Entry 1HSH (X-ray diffraction, 1.90 A resolution); this record covers chains A and B.

# Chain A (and B)
Name: HIV-II protease
Source organism: Human immunodeficiency virus 2
Notes: EC 3.4.23.-; chain B of this document is another copy of the same molecule, construct and numbering; everything in this record applies to it too
UniProtKB: P04584 (POL_HV2RO); residues 1-99 here correspond to UniProt positions 86-184 (UniProt number = residue number + 85)
Sequence (99 residues; each row starts with the number of its first residue):
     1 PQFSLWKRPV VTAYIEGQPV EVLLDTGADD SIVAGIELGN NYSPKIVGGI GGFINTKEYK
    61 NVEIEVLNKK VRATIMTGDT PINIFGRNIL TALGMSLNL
Residues lining bound ligands: indinavir (MK1; N-[2(R)-hydroxy-1(S)-indanyl]-5-[(2(S)-tertiary butylaminocarbonyl)-4(3-pyridylmethyl)piperazino]-4(S)-hydroxy-2(R)-phenylmethylpentanamide): Arg-8, Asp-25, Gly-27, Ala-28, Asp-29, Asp-30, Ser-31, Ile-32, Val-47, Gly-48, Gly-49, Ile-50, Met-76, Pro-81, Ile-82, Ile-84

# Chain A / chain B interface
Residue-residue contacts (79; chain A residue first):
  Pro-1(A) / Leu-97(B)
  Pro-1(A) / Asn-98(B)
  Pro-1(A) / Leu-99(B)  hydrogen bond (backbone-backbone)
  Gln-2(A) / Ser-96(B)
  Gln-2(A) / Leu-97(B)
  Phe-3(A) / Ser-96(B)
  Phe-3(A) / Leu-97(B)  hydrogen bond (backbone-backbone)
  Leu-5(A) / Thr-26(B)
  Leu-5(A) / Arg-87(B)  hydrogen bond (backbone-side chain)
  Leu-5(A) / Leu-90(B)  hydrophobic
  Leu-5(A) / Thr-91(B)
  Leu-5(A) / Met-95(B)
  Trp-6(A) / Arg-87(B)  hydrogen bond (backbone-side chain)
  Trp-6(A) / Thr-91(B)
  Lys-7(A) / Arg-87(B)  hydrogen bond (backbone-side chain)
  Arg-8(A) / Asp-29(B)  salt bridge
  Arg-8(A) / Arg-87(B)
  Pro-9(A) / Thr-26(B)
  Leu-23(A) / Gly-27(B)
  Leu-24(A) / Thr-26(B)  hydrogen bond (backbone-side chain)
  Leu-24(A) / Leu-97(B)  hydrophobic
  Asp-25(A) / Asp-25(B)
  Asp-25(A) / Thr-26(B)
  Asp-25(A) / Gly-27(B)
  Thr-26(A) / Leu-5(B)
  Thr-26(A) / Pro-9(B)
  Thr-26(A) / Leu-24(B)  hydrogen bond (side chain-backbone)
  Thr-26(A) / Asp-25(B)
  Thr-26(A) / Thr-26(B)  hydrogen bond (side chain-backbone)
  Gly-27(A) / Leu-23(B)
  Gly-27(A) / Asp-25(B)  hydrogen bond (backbone-side chain)
  Asp-29(A) / Arg-8(B)  salt bridge
  Ile-32(A) / Ile-50(B)  hydrophobic
  Gly-49(A) / Ile-50(B)
  Ile-50(A) / Gly-49(B)
  Ile-50(A) / Ile-50(B)
  Ile-50(A) / Gly-51(B)  hydrogen bond (backbone-backbone)
  Ile-50(A) / Gly-52(B)  hydrogen bond (backbone-backbone)
  Ile-50(A) / Ile-54(B)  hydrophobic
  Ile-50(A) / Thr-80(B)
  Ile-50(A) / Pro-81(B)
  Gly-51(A) / Gly-51(B)
  Gly-51(A) / Gly-52(B)  hydrogen bond (backbone-backbone)
  Gly-51(A) / Ile-54(B)
  Gly-52(A) / Gly-51(B)
  Leu-67(A) / Leu-99(B)  hydrophobic
  Thr-80(A) / Ile-50(B)
  Ile-84(A) / Ile-50(B)  hydrophobic
  Arg-87(A) / Leu-5(B)  hydrogen bond (side chain-backbone)
  Arg-87(A) / Trp-6(B)
  Arg-87(A) / Lys-7(B)
  Arg-87(A) / Arg-8(B)
  Leu-90(A) / Leu-5(B)  hydrophobic
  Thr-91(A) / Leu-5(B)
  Thr-91(A) / Trp-6(B)
  Leu-93(A) / Leu-99(B)
  Gly-94(A) / Asn-98(B)
  Gly-94(A) / Leu-99(B)
  Met-95(A) / Leu-5(B)
  Met-95(A) / Asn-98(B)
  Ser-96(A) / Gln-2(B)  hydrogen bond
  Ser-96(A) / Phe-3(B)
  Ser-96(A) / Ser-96(B)
  Ser-96(A) / Leu-97(B)
  Ser-96(A) / Asn-98(B)  hydrogen bond (backbone-backbone)
  Leu-97(A) / Gln-2(B)
  Leu-97(A) / Phe-3(B)  hydrogen bond (backbone-backbone)
  Leu-97(A) / Leu-24(B)
  Leu-97(A) / Thr-26(B)
  Leu-97(A) / Met-95(B)  hydrophobic
  Leu-97(A) / Ser-96(B)
  Asn-98(A) / Pro-1(B)
  Asn-98(A) / Gln-2(B)
  Asn-98(A) / Met-95(B)
  Asn-98(A) / Ser-96(B)  hydrogen bond (backbone-backbone)
  Asn-98(A) / Asn-98(B)
  Leu-99(A) / Pro-1(B)  hydrogen bond (backbone-backbone)
  Leu-99(A) / Leu-67(B)
  Leu-99(A) / Met-95(B)
Also at the interface, not in a pair above, chain A (34 interface residues in all): Ser-4, Phe-53
Also at the interface, not in a pair above, chain B (33 interface residues in all): Phe-53, Ile-84, Gly-94

# Overview
Chain A and chain B form an interface of 34 and 33 residues respectively, with 18 hydrogen bonds and 2 salt
bridges. Among the polar pairs are Arg-8(A)/Asp-29(B), Leu-5(A)/Arg-87(B) and Trp-6(A)/Arg-87(B). Ligands of
chain A: indinavir.
Chain A and chain B are both HIV-II protease (Human immunodeficiency virus 2); the structure, Crystal
structure at 1.9 angstroms resolution of human immunodeficiency virus (HIV) II protease complexed with
L-735,524 ..., was determined by X-ray diffraction, deposited together with 1HSG and 1HSI.
